8H1N - chain A; structure by X-ray diffraction, 2.67 A resolution.

== Chain A ==
Name: N-acylglucosamine 2-epimerase
From: Runella slithyformis
UniProt: A0A7U4E834 (A0A7U4E834_RUNSL); residues 1-423 here = UniProt positions 1-423
Sequence (423 residues; each row starts with the number of its first residue):
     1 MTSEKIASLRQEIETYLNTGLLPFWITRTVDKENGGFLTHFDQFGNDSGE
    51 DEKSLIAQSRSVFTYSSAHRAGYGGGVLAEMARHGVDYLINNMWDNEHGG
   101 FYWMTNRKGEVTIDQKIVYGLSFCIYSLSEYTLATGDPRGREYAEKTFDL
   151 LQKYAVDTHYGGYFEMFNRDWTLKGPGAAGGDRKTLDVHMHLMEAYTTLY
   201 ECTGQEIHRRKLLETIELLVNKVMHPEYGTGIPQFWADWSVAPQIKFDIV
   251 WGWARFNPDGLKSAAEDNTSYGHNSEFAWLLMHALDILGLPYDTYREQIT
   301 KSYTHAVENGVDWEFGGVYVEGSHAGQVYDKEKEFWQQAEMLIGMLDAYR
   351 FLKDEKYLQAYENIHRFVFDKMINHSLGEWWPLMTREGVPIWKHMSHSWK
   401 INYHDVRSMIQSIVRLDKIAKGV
Not modelled in the structure: 1, 422-423
Sequence notes: engineered mutation A254 (Asp in A0A7U4E834)
Small-molecule neighbours: sorbitol (SOR): R60, Y119, D187, M190, H191, W251, G252, H273, E276, F335, W336, H397, W399, K400, H404

== Summary ==
Chain A binds sorbitol.
Chain A is N-acylglucosamine 2-epimerase (Runella slithyformis); the structure, Crystal structure of
glucose-2-epimerase mutant_D254A in complex with D-Glucitol from Runella slithyformis Runsl_4512, was
determined by X-ray diffraction, deposited together with 8H1K and 8H1M.
